PDB entry 1KUJ | X-ray diffraction, 2.00 A resolution | chains B and E of the 8 polymer chains in the assembly

# Chain B
Molecule: Jacalin beta chain
Source organism: Artocarpus integer
UniProt: P18671 (LEC1_ARTIN); residues 1-18 here correspond to UniProt positions 61-78 (UniProt number = residue number + 60)
Sequence (18 residues; each row starts with the number of its first residue):
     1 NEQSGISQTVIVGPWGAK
Disordered / not traced: 1

# Chain E
Molecule: Jacalin alpha chain
Source organism: Artocarpus integer
UniProt: P18670 (LECA_ARTIN); numbering as in UniProt (aligned over 1-133)
Sequence (133 residues; row label = number of the first residue in the row):
     1 GKAFDDGAFTGIREINLSYNKETAIGDFQVVYDLNGSPYVGQNHKSFITG
    51 FTPVKISLDFPSEYIMEVSGYTGNVSGYVVVRSLTFKTNKKTYGPYGVTS
   101 GTPFNLPIENGLIVGFKGSIGYWLDYFSMYLSL
Curated features (UniProtKB/Swiss-Prot):
  - region: Val68 to Asn89 (IgA-binding)
  - glycosylation (N-linked (GlcNAc...) asparagine): Asn43, Asn74
  - natural variant: Lys45 (K45L; K45T), Met66 (M66D; M66V)
Small-molecule neighbours: methyl alpha-D-mannopyranoside (MMA): Gly1, Phe47, Tyr78, Val80, Gly121, Tyr122, Trp123, Asp125

# How chain B and chain E interact
Pairs across the interface (21; chain B residue first):
  Gln3(B) - Tyr64(E)
  Gln3(B) - Asn110(E)
  Gln3(B) - Gly111(E)  hydrogen bond (side chain-backbone)
  Ser4(B) - Pro61(E)
  Ser4(B) - Tyr64(E)
  Ser4(B) - Leu112(E)
  Gly5(B) - Thr10(E)
  Gly5(B) - Gly11(E)
  Gly5(B) - Phe60(E)
  Gly5(B) - Pro61(E)  hydrogen bond (backbone-backbone)
  Gly5(B) - Tyr64(E)
  Gly5(B) - Leu112(E)
  Ile6(B) - Thr10(E)
  Ile6(B) - Phe60(E)  hydrophobic
  Ile6(B) - Pro61(E)  hydrophobic
  Ile6(B) - Leu112(E)
  Ser7(B) - Thr10(E)  hydrogen bond (backbone-backbone)
  Ser7(B) - Leu112(E)
  Ser7(B) - Ser132(E)
  Ser7(B) - Leu133(E)  hydrogen bond (side chain-backbone)
  Gln8(B) - Leu133(E)  hydrogen bond (backbone-backbone)
Also at the interface, not in a pair above, chain E (12 interface residues in all): Phe9, Val114

# Summary
The interface between chain B and chain E involves 6 residues on one side and 12 on the other; the contacts
include 5 hydrogen bonds. Among the polar pairs are Gln3(B)-Gly111(E), Ser7(B)-Leu133(E) and
Gln8(B)-Leu133(E). Chain E binds methyl alpha-D-mannopyranoside.
Chain B is Jacalin beta chain and chain E is Jacalin alpha chain, both from Artocarpus integer; the structure,
Crystal structure of Jacalin complexed with 1-O-methyl-alpha-D-mannose, was determined by X-ray diffraction
(same publication as 1KU8).
